Entry 9NE8 (electron microscopy, 3.60 A resolution); this record covers chains A and B of the 6 polymer chains in the assembly.

# Chain A
Name: DNA polymerase epsilon catalytic subunit A
From: Homo sapiens
Notes: EC 2.7.7.7, 3.1.11.-
UniProtKB: Q07864 (DPOE1_HUMAN); numbering as in UniProt (aligned over 1-1200)
Chain sequence (1200 residues; row label = number of the first residue in the row):
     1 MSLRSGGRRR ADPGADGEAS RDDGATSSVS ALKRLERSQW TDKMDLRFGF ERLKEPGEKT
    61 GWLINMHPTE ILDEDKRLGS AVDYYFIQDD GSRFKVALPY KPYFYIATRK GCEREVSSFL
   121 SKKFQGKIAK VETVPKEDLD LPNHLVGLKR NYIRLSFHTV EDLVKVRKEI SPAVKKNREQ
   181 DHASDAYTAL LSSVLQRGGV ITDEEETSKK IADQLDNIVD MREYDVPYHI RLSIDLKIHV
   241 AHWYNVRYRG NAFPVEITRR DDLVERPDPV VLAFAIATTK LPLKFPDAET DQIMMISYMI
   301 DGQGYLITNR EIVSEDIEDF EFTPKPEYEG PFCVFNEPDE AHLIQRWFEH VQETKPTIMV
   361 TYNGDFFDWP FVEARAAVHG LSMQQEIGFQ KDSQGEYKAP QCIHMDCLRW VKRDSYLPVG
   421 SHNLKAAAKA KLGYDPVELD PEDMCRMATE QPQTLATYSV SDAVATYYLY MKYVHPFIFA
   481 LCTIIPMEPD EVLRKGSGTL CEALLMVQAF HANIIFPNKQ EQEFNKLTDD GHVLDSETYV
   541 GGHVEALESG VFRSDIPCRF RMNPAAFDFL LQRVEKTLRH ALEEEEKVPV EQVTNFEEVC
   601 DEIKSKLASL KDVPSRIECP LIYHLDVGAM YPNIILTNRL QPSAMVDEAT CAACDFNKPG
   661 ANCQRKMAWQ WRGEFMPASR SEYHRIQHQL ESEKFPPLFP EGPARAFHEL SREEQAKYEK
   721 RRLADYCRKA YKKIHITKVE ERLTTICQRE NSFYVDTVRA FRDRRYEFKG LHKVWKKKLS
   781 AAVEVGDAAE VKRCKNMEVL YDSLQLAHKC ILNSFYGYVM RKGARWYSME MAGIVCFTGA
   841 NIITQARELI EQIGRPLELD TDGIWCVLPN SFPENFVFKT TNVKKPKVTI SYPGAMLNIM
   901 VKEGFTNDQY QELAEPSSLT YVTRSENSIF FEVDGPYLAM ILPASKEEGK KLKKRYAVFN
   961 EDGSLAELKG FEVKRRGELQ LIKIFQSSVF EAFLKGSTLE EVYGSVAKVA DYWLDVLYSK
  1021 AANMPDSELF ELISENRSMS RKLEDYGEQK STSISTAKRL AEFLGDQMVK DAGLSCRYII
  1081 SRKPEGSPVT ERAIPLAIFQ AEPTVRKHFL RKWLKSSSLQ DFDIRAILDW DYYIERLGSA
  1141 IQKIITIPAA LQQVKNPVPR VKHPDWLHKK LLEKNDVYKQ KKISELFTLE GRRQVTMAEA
Unresolved in the structure: 1-28, 182-212, 1198-1200
Construct notes: conflict Ala275 (Asp in Q07864), Ala277 (Glu in Q07864)
Metal / ion sites: 4Fe-4S cluster Fe: Cys651, Cys654, Cys663, Cys747
Ligand contacts: 4Fe-4S cluster (SF4): Val646, Cys651, Cys654, Phe656, Asn657, Cys663, Gln664, Cys747
Reported in the primary citation:
  - disease-associated variants - P286K, P286R: decreased catalytic activity (citing earlier work)

# Chain B
Name: Proliferating cell nuclear antigen
From: Homo sapiens
UniProtKB: P12004 (PCNA_HUMAN); numbering as in UniProt (aligned over 1-261)
Chain sequence (261 residues; row label = number of the first residue in the row):
     1 MFEARLVQGS ILKKVLEALK DLINEACWDI SSSGVNLQSM DSSHVSLVQL TLRSEGFDTY
    61 RCDRNLAMGV NLTSMSKILK CAGNEDIITL RAEDNADTLA LVFEAPNQEK VSDYEMKLMD
   121 LDVEQLGIPE QEYSCVVKMP SGEFARICRD LSHIGDAVVI SCAKDGVKFS ASGELGNGNI
   181 KLSQTSNVDK EEEAVTIEMN EPVQLTFALR YLNFFTKATP LSSTVTLSMS ADVPLVVEYK
   241 IADMGHLKYY LAPKIEDEEG S

# Interface between chain A and chain B
Pairs across the interface (19):
  Arg680(A) - Glu259(B)  salt bridge
  Ser681(A) - Glu256(B)  hydrogen bond
  Ser681(A) - Asp257(B)
  Glu682(A) - Lys254(B)  salt bridge
  His684(A) - Glu259(B)  salt bridge
  Arg685(A) - Ile255(B)  hydrogen bond (side chain-backbone)
  Gln689(A) - His44(B)
  Arg722(A) - Ser42(B)
  Arg722(A) - His44(B)
  Tyr726(A) - Tyr211(B)
  Lys729(A) - Asp41(B)  salt bridge
  Lys729(A) - Arg210(B)
  Lys729(A) - Tyr211(B)
  Lys729(A) - Phe214(B)
  Ala730(A) - Asp156(B)
  Ala730(A) - Arg210(B)
  Tyr731(A) - Asp156(B)
  Tyr731(A) - Lys254(B)  hydrogen bond
  Lys732(A) - Arg210(B)
Also at the interface, not in a pair above, chain A (13 interface residues in all): Lys694
Also at the interface, not in a pair above, chain B (16 interface residues in all): Ser43, Val45, Asp122, Gly260

# Overview
The interface between chain A and chain B involves 13 residues on one side and 16 on the other, with 3
hydrogen bonds and 4 salt bridges. Polar pairs include Arg680(A)-Glu259(B), Glu682(A)-Lys254(B) and
His684(A)-Glu259(B). Bound to chain A: 4Fe-4S cluster. From the paper: P286K and P286R of chain A reduce
catalytic activity.
Here chain A is DNA polymerase epsilon catalytic subunit A and chain B is Proliferating cell nuclear antigen,
both from Homo sapiens. Entry 9NE8 (Human polymerase epsilon bound to PCNA and DNA with an in-situ-generated
mismatch in the mismatch-locking state) was determined by electron microscopy, deposited together with 9NE6,
9NE7, 9NE9 and 9NEA.
